Entry 7VXV (X-ray diffraction, 2.23 A resolution); this record covers chain A.

== Chain A ==
Molecule: 26S proteasome non-ATPase regulatory subunit 10
Source organism: Homo sapiens
UniProt: O75832 (PSD10_HUMAN); residue numbers follow UniProt; this construct covers 1-226
Amino-acid sequence (226 residues; row label = number of the first residue in the row):
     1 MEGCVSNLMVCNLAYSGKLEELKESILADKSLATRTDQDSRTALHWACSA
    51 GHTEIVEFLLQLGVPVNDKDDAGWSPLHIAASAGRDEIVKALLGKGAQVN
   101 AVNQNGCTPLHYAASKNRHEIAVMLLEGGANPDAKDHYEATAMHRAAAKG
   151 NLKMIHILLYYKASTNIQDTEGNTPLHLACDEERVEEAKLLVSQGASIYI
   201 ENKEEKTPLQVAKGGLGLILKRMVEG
Disordered / not traced: 1-3
UniProt features mapped onto this chain:
  - region: Met1 to Asp37 (Required for nuclear localization)

== Overview ==
Chain A is 26S proteasome non-ATPase regulatory subunit 10 (Homo sapiens); the structure, Snapshots of Human
PSMD10(Gankyrin) unfolding by urea: 0 hours incubation / Native, was determined by X-ray diffraction,
deposited together with 7VXW, 7VY4 and 7VY7.
